PDB entry 6CF6 | X-ray diffraction, 1.93 A resolution | chains A and B of the 4 polymer chains in the assembly

[Chain A (and B)]
Molecule: Tankyrase-1
Source organism: Mus musculus
Notes: EC 2.4.2.30; chain B of this document is another copy of the same molecule, construct and numbering; everything in this record applies to it too
UniProt: Q6PFX9 (TNKS1_MOUSE); numbering as in UniProt (aligned over 308-655)
Amino-acid sequence (348 residues; row label = number of the first residue in the row):
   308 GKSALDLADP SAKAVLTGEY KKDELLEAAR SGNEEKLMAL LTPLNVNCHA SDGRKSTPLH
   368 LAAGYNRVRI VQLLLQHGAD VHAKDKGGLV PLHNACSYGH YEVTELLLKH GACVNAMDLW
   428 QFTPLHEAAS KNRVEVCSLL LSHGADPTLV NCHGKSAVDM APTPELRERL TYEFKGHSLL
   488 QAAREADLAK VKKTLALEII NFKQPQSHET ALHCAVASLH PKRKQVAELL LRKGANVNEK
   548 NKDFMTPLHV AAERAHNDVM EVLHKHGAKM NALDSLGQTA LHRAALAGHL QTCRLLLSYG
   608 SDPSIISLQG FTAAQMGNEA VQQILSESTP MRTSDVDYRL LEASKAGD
Unresolved in the structure: 308-314, 635-655 (chain B: 308-315, 635-655)

[How chain A and chain B interact]
Pairs across the interface - 88 pairs, chain A then chain B:
  Ser449(A) - Gln511(B)
  Tyr479(A) - Leu504(B)
  Tyr479(A) - Ile506(B)
  Tyr479(A) - Phe509(B)  hydrophobic
  Glu480(A) - Phe509(B)
  Lys482(A) - Ile506(B)
  Gly483(A) - Ile506(B)
  Gly483(A) - Phe509(B)
  His484(A) - Phe509(B)
  His484(A) - Gln511(B)
  His484(A) - Pro512(B)
  Leu486(A) - Ile506(B)
  Leu486(A) - Ala518(B)  hydrophobic
  Leu487(A) - Phe509(B)  hydrophobic
  Leu487(A) - Gln511(B)
  Leu487(A) - Thr517(B)
  Leu487(A) - Ala518(B)
  Leu487(A) - Cys521(B)
  Ala490(A) - Ala518(B)
  Ala490(A) - Cys521(B)
  Ala490(A) - Ala522(B)
  Ala490(A) - Ser525(B)
  Arg491(A) - Glu516(B)  salt bridge
  Arg491(A) - Cys521(B)  hydrogen bond
  Arg491(A) - Ser525(B)  hydrogen bond (backbone-side chain)
  Arg491(A) - His527(B)
  Glu492(A) - Ser525(B)
  Glu492(A) - His527(B)  hydrogen bond (backbone-side chain)
  Ala493(A) - Ser525(B)
  Ala493(A) - His527(B)
  Ala493(A) - Lys529(B)
  Ala493(A) - Arg530(B)
  Ala493(A) - Val533(B)  hydrophobic
  Leu495(A) - Val533(B)  hydrophobic
  Leu495(A) - Leu536(B)  hydrophobic
  Val498(A) - Leu536(B)  hydrophobic
  Val498(A) - Leu537(B)  hydrophobic
  Lys499(A) - Leu536(B)
  Thr501(A) - Ile506(B)
  Leu502(A) - Ile506(B)  hydrophobic
  Leu504(A) - Glu475(B)
  Leu504(A) - Tyr479(B)
  Glu505(A) - Tyr479(B)
  Glu505(A) - Glu505(B)
  Glu505(A) - Ile506(B)  hydrogen bond (side chain-backbone)
  Glu505(A) - Ile507(B)  hydrogen bond (side chain-backbone)
  Ile506(A) - Tyr479(B)  hydrophobic
  Ile506(A) - Lys482(B)
  Ile506(A) - Leu486(B)
  Ile506(A) - Thr501(B)
  Ile506(A) - Glu505(B)  hydrogen bond (backbone-side chain)
  Ile507(A) - Leu502(B)  hydrophobic
  Phe509(A) - Tyr479(B)
  Phe509(A) - Gly483(B)
  Phe509(A) - His484(B)
  Gln511(A) - Leu487(B)
  Pro512(A) - His484(B)
  Gln513(A) - Ser449(B)
  Thr517(A) - Leu487(B)
  Ala518(A) - Leu486(B)  hydrophobic
  Ala518(A) - Leu487(B)
  Ala518(A) - Ala490(B)
  Cys521(A) - Leu487(B)
  Cys521(A) - Ala490(B)
  Cys521(A) - Arg491(B)
  Ala522(A) - Ala490(B)
  Ser525(A) - Ala490(B)
  Ser525(A) - Arg491(B)  hydrogen bond (side chain-backbone)
  Ser525(A) - Glu492(B)
  Ser525(A) - Ala493(B)
  His527(A) - Arg491(B)
  His527(A) - Glu492(B)
  His527(A) - Ala493(B)
  Lys529(A) - Ala493(B)
  Lys529(A) - Leu495(B)
  Arg530(A) - Ala493(B)
  Gln532(A) - Leu495(B)
  Val533(A) - Ala493(B)
  Val533(A) - Leu495(B)  hydrophobic
  Leu536(A) - Leu495(B)  hydrophobic
  Leu536(A) - Val498(B)  hydrophobic
  Leu536(A) - Lys499(B)
  Leu537(A) - Val498(B)  hydrophobic
  Lys540(A) - Leu502(B)
  Lys540(A) - Lys540(B)
  Lys540(A) - Gly541(B)
  Gly541(A) - Arg539(B)
  Gly541(A) - Gly541(B)
Other interface residues (no listed pair), chain A (42 interface residues in all): Tyr408, Glu516, Arg539
Other interface residues (no listed pair), chain B (45 interface residues in all): His450, Glu480, Asp494, Asn508, Gln513, Gln532

[In short]
42 residues of chain A face 45 of chain B across their interface, with 7 hydrogen bonds and 1 salt bridge.
Among the polar pairs are Arg491(A)-Glu516(B), Arg491(A)-Cys521(B) and Arg491(A)-Ser525(B).
Both chains are Tankyrase-1 (Mus musculus). Entry 6CF6 (RNF146 TBM-Tankyrase ARC2-3 complex) was determined by
X-ray diffraction.
